PDB entry 6O7V | electron microscopy, 6.60 A resolution (low resolution: residue-level contacts below are approximate; hydrogen-bond / salt-bridge calls are withheld) | chains a and e of the 31 polymer chains in the assembly

# Chain a
Molecule: V-type proton ATPase subunit a, Golgi isoform
Organism: Saccharomyces cerevisiae (strain ATCC 204508 / S288c)
UniProtKB: P37296 (STV1_YEAST); numbering as in UniProt (aligned over 1-890)
Chain sequence (890 residues; row label = number of the first residue in the row):
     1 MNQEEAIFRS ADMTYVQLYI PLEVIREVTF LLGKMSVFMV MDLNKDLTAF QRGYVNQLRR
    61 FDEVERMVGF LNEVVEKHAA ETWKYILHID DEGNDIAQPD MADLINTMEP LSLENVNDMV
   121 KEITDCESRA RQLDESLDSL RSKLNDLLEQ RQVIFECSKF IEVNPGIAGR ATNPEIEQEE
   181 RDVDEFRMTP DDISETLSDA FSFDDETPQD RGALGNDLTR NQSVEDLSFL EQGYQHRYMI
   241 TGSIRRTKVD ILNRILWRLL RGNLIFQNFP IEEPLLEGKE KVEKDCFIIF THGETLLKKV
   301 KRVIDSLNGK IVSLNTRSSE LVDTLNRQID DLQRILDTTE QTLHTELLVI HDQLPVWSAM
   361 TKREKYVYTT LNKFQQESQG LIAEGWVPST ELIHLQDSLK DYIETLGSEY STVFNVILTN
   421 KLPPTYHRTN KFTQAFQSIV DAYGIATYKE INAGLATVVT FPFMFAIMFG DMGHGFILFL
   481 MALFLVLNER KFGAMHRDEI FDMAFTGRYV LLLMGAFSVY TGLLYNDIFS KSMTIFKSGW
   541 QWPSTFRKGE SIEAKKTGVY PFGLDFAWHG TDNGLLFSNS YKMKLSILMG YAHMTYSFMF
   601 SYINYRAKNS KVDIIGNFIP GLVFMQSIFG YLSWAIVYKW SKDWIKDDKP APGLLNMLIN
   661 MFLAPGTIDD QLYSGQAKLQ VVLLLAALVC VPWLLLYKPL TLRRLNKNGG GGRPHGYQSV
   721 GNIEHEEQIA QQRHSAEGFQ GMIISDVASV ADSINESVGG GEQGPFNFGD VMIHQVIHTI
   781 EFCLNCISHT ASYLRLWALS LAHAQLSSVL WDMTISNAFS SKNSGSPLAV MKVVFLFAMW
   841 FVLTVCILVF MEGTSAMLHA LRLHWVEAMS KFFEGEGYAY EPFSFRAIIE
Disordered / not traced: 1-15, 36-57, 79-110, 164-237, 273-281, 417-452, 708-765, 872-890

# Chain e
Molecule: V-type proton ATPase subunit e
Organism: Saccharomyces cerevisiae (strain ATCC 204508 / S288c)
UniProtKB: Q3E7B6 (VA0E_YEAST); numbering as in UniProt (aligned over 1-73)
Chain sequence (73 residues; each row starts with the number of its first residue):
     1 MSSFYTVVGV FIVVSAMSVL FWIMAPKNNQ AVWRSTVILT LAMMFLMWAI TFLCQLHPLV
    61 APRRSDLRPE FAE
Disordered / not traced: 1-3, 68-73

# Chain a / chain e interface
Contacting residue pairs (17; chain a residue first):
  E550(a) with R64(e); S65(e)
  S551(a) with R64(e)
  I552(a) with P62(e); R63(e); R64(e)
  E553(a) with P62(e)
  A554(a) with P62(e)
  G563(a) with T51(e)
  A567(a) with P62(e)
  G570(a) with R64(e)
  T571(a) with R63(e)
  D572(a) with R63(e)
  N573(a) with R63(e)
  W640(a) with L53(e)
  K642(a) with H57(e)
  D643(a) with H57(e)
Other interface residues (no listed pair), chain a (18 interface residues in all): L455, G549, V559, Y581
Other interface residues (no listed pair), chain e (11 interface residues in all): S35, C54, Q55, A61

# In short
The interface between chain a and chain e involves 18 residues on one side and 11 on the other.
Chain a is V-type proton ATPase subunit a, Golgi isoform and chain e is V-type proton ATPase subunit e, both
from Saccharomyces cerevisiae (strain ATCC 204508 / S288c); the structure, Saccharomyces cerevisiae V-ATPase
Stv1-V1VO State 1, was determined by electron microscopy (same publication as 6O7T, 6O7U, 6O7W and 6O7X).
